2ZOT - chain A; structure by X-ray diffraction, 2.70 A resolution.

# Chain A
Protein: Spondin-1
Source organism: Homo sapiens
Notes: fragment: reeler domain
UniProtKB: Q9HCB6 (SPON1_HUMAN); numbering as in UniProt (aligned over 29-198)
Chain sequence (172 residues; numbered 27 to 198; the number before each row is that of its first residue):
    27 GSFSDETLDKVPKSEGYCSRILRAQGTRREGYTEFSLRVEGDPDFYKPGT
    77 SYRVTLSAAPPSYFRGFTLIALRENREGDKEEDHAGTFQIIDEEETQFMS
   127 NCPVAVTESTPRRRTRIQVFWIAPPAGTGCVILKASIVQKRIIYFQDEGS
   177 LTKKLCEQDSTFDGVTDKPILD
Not modelled in the structure: 27-43, 104-106, 185-198
Disulfides: Cys-44/Cys-128, Cys-156/Cys-182
Sequence notes: expression tag (27-28)

# In short
Chain A is Spondin-1 (Homo sapiens); the structure, Crystal structure of human F-spondin reeler domain
(fragment 1), was determined by X-ray diffraction together with 2ZOU from the same study.
